PDB entry 8WPF | electron microscopy, 3.00 A resolution | chains A and B of the 9 polymer chains in the assembly

Chain A:
Molecule: DNA polymerase
Source organism: Monkeypox virus
Sequence (1006 residues; numbered 1 to 1006; the number before each row is that of its first residue):
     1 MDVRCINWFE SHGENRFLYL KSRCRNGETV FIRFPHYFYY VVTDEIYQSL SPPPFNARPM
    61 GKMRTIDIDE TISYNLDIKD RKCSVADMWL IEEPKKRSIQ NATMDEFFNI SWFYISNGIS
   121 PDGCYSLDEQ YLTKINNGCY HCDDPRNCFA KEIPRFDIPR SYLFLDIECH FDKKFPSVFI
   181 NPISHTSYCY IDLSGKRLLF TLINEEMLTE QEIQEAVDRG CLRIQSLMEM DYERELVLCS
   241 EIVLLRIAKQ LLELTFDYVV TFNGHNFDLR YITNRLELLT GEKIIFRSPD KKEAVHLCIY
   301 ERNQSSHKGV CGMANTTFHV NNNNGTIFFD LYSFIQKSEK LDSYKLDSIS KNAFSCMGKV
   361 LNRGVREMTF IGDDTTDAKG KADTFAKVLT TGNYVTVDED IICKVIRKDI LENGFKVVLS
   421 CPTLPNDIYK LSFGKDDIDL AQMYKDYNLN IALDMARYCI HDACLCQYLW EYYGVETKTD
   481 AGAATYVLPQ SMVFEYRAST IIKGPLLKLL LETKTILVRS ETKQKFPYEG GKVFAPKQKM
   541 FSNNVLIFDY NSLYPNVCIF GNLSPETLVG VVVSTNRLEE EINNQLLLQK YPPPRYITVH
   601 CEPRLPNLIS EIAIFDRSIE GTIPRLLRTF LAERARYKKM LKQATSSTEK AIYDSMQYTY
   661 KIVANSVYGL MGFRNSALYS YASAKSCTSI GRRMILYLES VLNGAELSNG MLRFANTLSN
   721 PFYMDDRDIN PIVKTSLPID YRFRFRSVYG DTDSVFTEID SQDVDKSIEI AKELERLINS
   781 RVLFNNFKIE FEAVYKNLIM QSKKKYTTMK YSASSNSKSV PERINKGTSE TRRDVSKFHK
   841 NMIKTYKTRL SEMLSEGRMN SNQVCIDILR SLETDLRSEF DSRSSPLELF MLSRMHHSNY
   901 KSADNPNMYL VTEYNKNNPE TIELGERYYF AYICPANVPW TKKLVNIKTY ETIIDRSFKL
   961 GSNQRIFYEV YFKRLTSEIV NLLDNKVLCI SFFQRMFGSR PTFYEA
Metal / ion sites: Mg2+: Asp549, Tyr550, Asp753 (together with 2',3'-dideoxy-thymidine-5'-triphosphate)
Residues lining bound ligands: 2',3'-dideoxy-thymidine-5'-triphosphate (D3T): Asp549, Tyr550, Asn551, Ser552, Leu553, Tyr554, Arg634, Lys638, Lys661, Ile662, Asn665, Tyr668, Thr752, Asp753

Chain B:
Molecule: A22R DNA polymerase processivity factor
Source organism: Monkeypox virus
Sequence (437 residues; each row starts with the number of its first residue; numbers below 1 keep their minus sign (Met-10 is residue -10)):
   -10 MHHHHHHGTG SMTSSADLTN LKELLSLYKS LRFSDSVAIE KYNSLVEWGT STYWKIGVQK
    50 VTNVETSISD YYDEVKNKPF NIDPGYYIFL PVYFGSVFIY SKGKNMVELG SGNSFQIPDE
   110 IRSACNKVLD SDNGIDFLRF VLLNNRWIME DAISKYQSPV NIFKLASEYG LNIPNYLEIE
   170 IEEDTLFDDE LYSIMERSFD DTFPKISISY IKLGELKRQV VDFFKFSFMY IESIKVDRIG
   230 DNIFIPSVIT KSGKKILVKD VDHLIRSKVR EHTFVKVKKK NTFSILYDYD GNGTETRGEV
   290 IKRIIDTIGR DYYVNGKYFS KVGIAGLKQL TNKLDINECA TVDELVDEIN KSGTVKRKIK
   350 NQSVFDLSRE CLGYPEADFI TLVNNMRFKI ENCKVVNFNI ENTNCLNNPS IETIYGNFNQ
   410 FVSIFNTVTD VKKRLFE
Disordered / not traced: 426

Interface between chain A and chain B:
Contacting residue pairs - 49 pairs, chain A then chain B:
  Glu10(A) - His-8(B)  salt bridge
  Glu10(A) - His-7(B)
  His12(A) - His-8(B)
  Tyr300(A) - Met-10(B)
  Tyr300(A) - His-9(B)  hydrogen bond (side chain-backbone)
  Tyr300(A) - His-5(B)
  Glu301(A) - His-5(B)  hydrogen bond (backbone-side chain)
  Arg302(A) - Met-10(B)
  Arg302(A) - His-5(B)
  Asn303(A) - His-5(B)  hydrogen bond (backbone-backbone)
  Asn303(A) - His-4(B)
  Ser305(A) - His-4(B)  hydrogen bond
  Gly312(A) - Trp43(B)
  Met313(A) - His-4(B)
  His319(A) - Met-10(B)
  Asn321(A) - His-9(B)
  Met492(A) - Met-10(B)  hydrophobic
  Met492(A) - His-7(B)
  Glu495(A) - Met-10(B)
  Tyr496(A) - His-7(B)  hydrogen bond
  Thr575(A) - Ile369(B)
  Thr575(A) - Asn373(B)  hydrogen bond (backbone-side chain)
  Asn576(A) - Phe354(B)
  Asn576(A) - Val372(B)
  Asn576(A) - Asn373(B)
  Arg577(A) - Val372(B)
  Arg577(A) - Asn373(B)  hydrogen bond (side chain-backbone)
  Arg577(A) - Asn374(B)
  Arg577(A) - Met375(B)
  Arg577(A) - Arg376(B)
  Arg577(A) - Phe377(B)
  Leu578(A) - Phe354(B)  hydrophobic
  Leu578(A) - Val372(B)
  Leu578(A) - Phe377(B)
  Leu578(A) - Ile379(B)  hydrophobic
  Leu578(A) - Val384(B)  hydrophobic
  Leu578(A) - Phe410(B)  hydrophobic
  Leu578(A) - Phe414(B)  hydrophobic
  Glu579(A) - Phe354(B)
  Glu581(A) - Arg376(B)  salt bridge
  Glu581(A) - Phe377(B)
  Glu581(A) - Ile379(B)
  Ile582(A) - Ile379(B)  hydrophobic
  Ile582(A) - Cys382(B)
  Ile582(A) - Phe414(B)  hydrophobic
  Gln585(A) - Ile379(B)  hydrogen bond (side chain-backbone)
  Leu586(A) - Cys382(B)  hydrophobic
  Ile609(A) - Asn373(B)
  Ser898(A) - Trp43(B)
Other interface residues (no listed pair), chain A (27 interface residues in all): Phe108, Val310
Other interface residues (no listed pair), chain B (22 interface residues in all): His-6, Ser352

Overview:
The interface between chain A and chain B involves 27 residues on one side and 22 on the other; the contacts
include 8 hydrogen bonds and 2 salt bridges. Among the polar pairs are Glu10(A)-His-8(B), Glu581(A)-Arg376(B)
and Tyr300(A)-His-9(B). Bound to chain A: 2',3'-dideoxy-thymidine-5'-triphosphate.
Chain A is DNA polymerase and chain B is A22R DNA polymerase processivity factor, both from Monkeypox virus;
the structure, Structure of monkeypox virus polymerase complex F8-A22-E4-H5 with exogenous DNA bearing one
abasic site, was determined by electron microscopy together with 8WPE, 8WPK and 8WPP from the same study.
